Entry 5MSG (X-ray diffraction, 3.80 A resolution); this record covers chains A and R of the 6 polymer chains in the assembly.

# Chain A
Name: Polymerase acidic protein
Organism: Influenza B virus
UniProt: Q5V8Z9 (Q5V8Z9_9INFB); numbering as in UniProt (aligned over 1-726)
Chain sequence (751 residues; each row starts with the number of its first residue; numbers below 1 keep their minus sign (Gly-13 is residue -13)):
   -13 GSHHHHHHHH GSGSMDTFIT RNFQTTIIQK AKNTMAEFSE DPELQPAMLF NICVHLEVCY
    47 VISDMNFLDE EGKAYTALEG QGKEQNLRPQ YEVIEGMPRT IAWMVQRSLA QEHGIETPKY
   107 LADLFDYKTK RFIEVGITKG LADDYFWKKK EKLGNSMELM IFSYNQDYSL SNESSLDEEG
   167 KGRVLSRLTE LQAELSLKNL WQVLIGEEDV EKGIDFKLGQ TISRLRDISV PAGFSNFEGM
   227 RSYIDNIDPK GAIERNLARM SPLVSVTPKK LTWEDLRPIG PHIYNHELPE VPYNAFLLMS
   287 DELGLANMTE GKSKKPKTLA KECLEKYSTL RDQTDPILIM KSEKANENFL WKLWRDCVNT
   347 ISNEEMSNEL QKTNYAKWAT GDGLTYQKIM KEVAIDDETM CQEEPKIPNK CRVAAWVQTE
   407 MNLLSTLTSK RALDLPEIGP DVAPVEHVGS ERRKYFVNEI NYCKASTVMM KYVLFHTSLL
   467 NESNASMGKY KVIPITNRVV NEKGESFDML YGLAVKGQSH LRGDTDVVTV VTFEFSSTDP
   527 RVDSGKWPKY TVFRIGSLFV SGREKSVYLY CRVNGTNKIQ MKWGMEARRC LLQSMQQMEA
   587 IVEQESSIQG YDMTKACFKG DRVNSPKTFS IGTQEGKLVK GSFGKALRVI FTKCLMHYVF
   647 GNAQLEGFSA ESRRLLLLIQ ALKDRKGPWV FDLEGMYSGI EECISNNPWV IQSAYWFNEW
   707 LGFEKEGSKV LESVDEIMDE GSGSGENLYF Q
Not modelled in the structure: -13 to -1, 64-70, 724-737
Construct notes: expression tag (-13 to 0, 727-737)

# Chain R
Molecule: 18-nt RNA strand
Sequence (18 nucleotides; each row starts with the number of its first residue):
     1 UAUACCUCUG CUUCUGCU

# Interface between chain A and chain R
Residue-residue contacts (9):
  Met473(A) - G10(R)  base contact
  His506(A) - G10(R)  hydrogen bond to the base
  Leu507(A) - G10(R)  base contact
  Arg508(A) - U9(R)  hydrogen bond to the base
  Arg508(A) - G10(R)  sugar contact
  Arg508(A) - C11(R)  sugar contact
  Arg508(A) - U12(R)  phosphate contact
  Lys564(A) - G10(R)  phosphate contact
  Lys564(A) - C11(R)  salt bridge to the phosphate
Interface residues without a listed pair, chain A (7 interface residues in all): Asn470, Asp510

# Summary
Chain A and chain R form an interface of 7 and 4 residues respectively; the contacts include 2 hydrogen bonds
and 1 salt bridge. Polar contacts include His506(A)-G10(R), Arg508(A)-U9(R) and Lys564(A)-C11(R).
Chain A is Polymerase acidic protein (Influenza B virus) and chain R is an 18-nt RNA strand; the structure,
Influenza B polymerase bound to vRNA promoter and capped RNA primer, was determined by X-ray diffraction.
